PDB entry 8TVW | electron microscopy, 3.60 A resolution | chains C and K of the 15 polymer chains in the assembly

# Chain C
Protein: DNA-directed RNA polymerase II subunit RPB3
Organism: Saccharomyces cerevisiae
UniProtKB: A0A6A5Q0Z3 (A0A6A5Q0Z3_YEASX); residue numbers follow UniProt; this construct covers 1-318
Amino-acid sequence (318 residues; each row starts with the number of its first residue):
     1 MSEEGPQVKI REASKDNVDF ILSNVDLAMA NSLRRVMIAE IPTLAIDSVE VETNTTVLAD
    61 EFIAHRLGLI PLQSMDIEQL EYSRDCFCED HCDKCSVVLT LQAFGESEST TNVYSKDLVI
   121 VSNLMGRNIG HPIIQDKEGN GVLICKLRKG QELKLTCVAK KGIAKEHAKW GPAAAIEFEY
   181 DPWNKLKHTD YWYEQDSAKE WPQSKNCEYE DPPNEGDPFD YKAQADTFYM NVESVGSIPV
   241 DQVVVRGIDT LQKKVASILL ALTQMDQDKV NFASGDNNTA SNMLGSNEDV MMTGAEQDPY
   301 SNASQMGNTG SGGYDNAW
Disordered / not traced: 1-2, 269-318
Ion coordination: Zn2+: Cys88, Cys92, Cys95

# Chain K
Protein: DNA-directed RNA polymerase II subunit RPB11
Organism: Saccharomyces cerevisiae
UniProtKB: A0A6A5Q7A1 (A0A6A5Q7A1_YEASX); numbering as in UniProt (aligned over 1-120)
Amino-acid sequence (120 residues; each row starts with the number of its first residue):
     1 MNAPDRFELF LLGEGESKLK IDPDTKAPNA VVITFEKEDH TLGNLIRAEL LNDRKVLFAA
    61 YKVEHPFFAR FKLRIQTTEG YDPKDALKNA CNSIINKLGA LKTNFETEWN LQTLAADDAF
Disordered / not traced: 1-16

# Chain C / chain K interface
Pairs across the interface (64):
  Glu3(C) with Ala100(K); Thr103(K); Asn104(K), hydrogen bond (backbone-side chain)
  Pro6(C) with Lys97(K); Leu101(K), hydrophobic; Asn104(K), hydrogen bond (backbone-side chain)
  Gln7(C) with Asn104(K)
  Val8(C) with Asn104(K); Phe105(K), hydrophobic; Glu108(K)
  Lys9(C) with Glu108(K)
  Ile10(C) with Glu108(K), hydrogen bond (backbone-side chain); Trp109(K), hydrophobic; Gln112(K)
  Ala13(C) with Trp109(K), hydrophobic; Gln112(K); Ala116(K), hydrophobic; Ala119(K)
  Ser14(C) with Phe120(K)
  Lys15(C) with Phe120(K), hydrogen bond (backbone-backbone)
  Val18(C) with Trp109(K), hydrophobic
  Leu22(C) with Leu101(K), hydrophobic
  Ala28(C) with Asn44(K); Ala48(K), hydrophobic
  Met29(C) with Leu45(K), hydrophobic; Ile94(K), hydrophobic; Leu98(K), hydrophobic
  Ser32(C) with Thr41(K), hydrogen bond (side chain-backbone); Leu45(K)
  Arg35(C) with Asp39(K), salt bridge; Thr41(K), hydrogen bond
  Val36(C) with Thr41(K)
  Glu40(C) with Thr41(K)
  Lys165(C) with Lys37(K)
  Asp241(C) with Phe105(K); Trp109(K), hydrogen bond
  Val244(C) with Phe105(K), hydrophobic
  Val245(C) with Phe105(K), hydrophobic
  Ile248(C) with Leu98(K); Leu101(K), hydrophobic; Lys102(K)
  Asp249(C) with Lys102(K), salt bridge
  Leu251(C) with Leu45(K), hydrophobic; Leu98(K), hydrophobic
  Gln252(C) with Ile95(K), hydrogen bond (side chain-backbone); Leu98(K); Gly99(K)
  Lys254(C) with Glu38(K), salt bridge; Thr41(K)
  Val255(C) with Cys91(K), hydrophobic; Ile95(K), hydrophobic
  Ile258(C) with Phe35(K), hydrophobic; Leu42(K), hydrophobic; Ile46(K), hydrophobic; Cys91(K), hydrophobic
  Leu259(C) with Asn92(K)
  Ala261(C) with Leu19(K), hydrophobic
  Leu262(C) with Leu19(K); Leu87(K), hydrophobic; Lys88(K)
  Met265(C) with Leu19(K); Ile21(K), hydrophobic
  Asp266(C) with Lys84(K), salt bridge; Lys88(K), salt bridge
Other interface residues (no listed pair), chain C (38 interface residues in all): Gly5, Asp16, Phe20, Asp26, Ala256
Other interface residues (no listed pair), chain K (38 interface residues in all): Lys20, His40, Glu49, Asn52

# Summary
Chain C and chain K each contribute 38 residues to their interface; the contacts include 8 hydrogen bonds and
5 salt bridges. Among the polar pairs are Arg35(C)-Asp39(K), Asp249(C)-Lys102(K) and Lys254(C)-Glu38(K).
Cys88(C), Cys92(C) and Cys95(C) form the Zn2+ site.
Chain C is DNA-directed RNA polymerase II subunit RPB3 and chain K is DNA-directed RNA polymerase II subunit
RPB11, both from Saccharomyces cerevisiae; the structure, Cryo-EM structure of CPD-stalled Pol II
(conformation 1), was determined by electron microscopy (same publication as 8TUG, 8TVP, 8TVQ, 8TVS, 8TVV,
8TVX and 8TVY).
